3EJF - chain A; structure by X-ray diffraction, 1.60 A resolution.

== Chain A ==
Molecule: Non-structural protein 3
From: Avian infectious bronchitis virus (strain Beaudette)
Notes: EC 3.4.22.-; fragment: Macro domain
UniProtKB: P0C6Y1 (R1A_IBVB); residues 1-172 here correspond to UniProt positions 1005-1176 (UniProt number = residue number + 1004)
Chain sequence (176 residues; row label = number of the first residue in the row; numbers below 1 keep their minus sign (Gly-3 is residue -3)):
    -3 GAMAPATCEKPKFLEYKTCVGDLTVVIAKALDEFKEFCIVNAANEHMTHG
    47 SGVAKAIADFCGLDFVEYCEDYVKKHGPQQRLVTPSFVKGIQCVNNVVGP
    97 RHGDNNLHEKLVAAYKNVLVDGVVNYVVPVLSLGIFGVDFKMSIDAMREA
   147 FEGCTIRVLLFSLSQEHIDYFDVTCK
Not modelled in the structure: -3 to 5, 172
Construct notes: expression tag (-3 to 0)
What the authors report for this chain:
  - contacts within the chain: Asp28-Lys31
  - conformationally variable residues (loop rearrangement): Ser128 to Gly133

== In short ==
The paper reports conformational variability at Ser128; contacts within the chain involving Lys31 and Asp28.
Chain A is Non-structural protein 3 (Avian infectious bronchitis virus (strain Beaudette)); the structure,
Crystal structure of IBV X-domain at pH 8.5, was determined by X-ray diffraction together with 3EJG and 3EKE
from the same study.
